PDB entry 5ZBX | X-ray diffraction, 2.58 A resolution | chains A and J of the 10 polymer chains in the assembly

# Chain A
Protein: Histone H3.1, Histone H3-like centromeric protein A
Organism: Homo sapiens
UniProt: chimeric construct of P68431, P49450: residues 0-74 from P68431 (H31_HUMAN) positions 1-75 (UniProt number = residue number + 1); residues 75-114 from P49450 positions 75-114 (same numbers); residues 115-137 from P68431 (H31_HUMAN) positions 114-136 (UniProt number = residue number - 1)
Sequence (141 residues; row label = number of the first residue in the row; numbers below 1 keep their minus sign (Gly-3 is residue -3)):
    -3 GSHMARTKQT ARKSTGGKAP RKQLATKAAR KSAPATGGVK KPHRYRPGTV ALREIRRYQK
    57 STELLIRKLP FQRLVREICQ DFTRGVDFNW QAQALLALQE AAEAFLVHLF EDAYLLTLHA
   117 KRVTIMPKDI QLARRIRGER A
Unresolved in the structure: -3 to 37, 80-82, 136-137
Differences from the reference sequence: expression tag (-3 to -1); engineered mutation Gln76 (Val in P49450), Asp77 (Lys in P49450)

# Chain J
Molecule: 146-nt DNA strand
Organism: Homo sapiens
Sequence (146 nucleotides; each row starts with the number of its first residue):
   147 ATCAATATCC ACCTGCAGAT TCTACCAAAA GTGTATTTGG AAACTGCTCC ATCAAAAGGC
   207 ATGTTCAGCT GAATTCAGCT GAACATGCCT TTTGATGGAG CAGTTTCCAA ATACACTTTT
   267 GGTAGAATCT GCAGGTGGAT ATTGAT
Metal / ion sites: Mn2+ site 1: DG185, DG186; Mn2+ site 2 near DG217 (its only coordinating residue here); Mn2+ site 3 near DG267 (its only coordinating residue here); Mn2+ site 4 near DG280 (its only coordinating residue here)

# Interface between chain A and chain J
Residue-residue contacts (26):
  His39(A) - DA153(J)  sugar contact
  Arg40(A) - DA228(J)  base contact
  Arg40(A) - DA229(J)  hydrogen bond to the base
  Arg40(A) - DC230(J)  hydrogen bond to the sugar
  Tyr41(A) - DA153(J)  hydrogen bond to the sugar
  Tyr41(A) - DT154(J)  sugar contact
  Tyr41(A) - DA229(J)  sugar contact
  Tyr41(A) - DC230(J)  hydrogen bond to the phosphate
  Arg42(A) - DA229(J)  phosphate contact
  Pro43(A) - DA228(J)  phosphate contact
  Pro43(A) - DA229(J)  sugar contact
  Gly44(A) - DA228(J)  hydrogen bond to the phosphate
  Gly44(A) - DA229(J)  hydrogen bond to the phosphate
  Thr45(A) - DA229(J)  hydrogen bond to the phosphate
  Val46(A) - DA229(J)  hydrogen bond to the phosphate
  Ala47(A) - DA229(J)  hydrogen bond to the phosphate
  Arg49(A) - DT154(J)  hydrogen bond to the phosphate
  Arg49(A) - DC155(J)  salt bridge to the phosphate
  Lys56(A) - DC156(J)  salt bridge to the phosphate
  Arg63(A) - DT237(J)  sugar contact
  Arg63(A) - DT238(J)  phosphate contact
  Lys64(A) - DT238(J)  hydrogen bond to the phosphate
  Leu65(A) - DT237(J)  phosphate contact
  Leu65(A) - DT238(J)  hydrogen bond to the phosphate
  Pro66(A) - DT237(J)  phosphate contact
  Arg69(A) - DT237(J)  salt bridge to the phosphate
Also at the interface, not in a pair above, chain A (18 interface residues in all): Asn85, Thr120
Also at the interface, not in a pair above, chain J (13 interface residues in all): DT152, DG227, DT236, DC247

# Overview
Chain A and chain J form an interface of 18 and 13 residues respectively; the contacts include 12 hydrogen
bonds and 3 salt bridges. Among the polar pairs are Arg40(A)-DA229(J), Arg40(A)-DC230(J) and
Tyr41(A)-DA153(J). DG185(J) and DG186(J) form the Mn2+ site 1.
Here chain A is Histone H3.1, Histone H3-like centromeric protein A and chain J is a 146-nt DNA strand, both
from Homo sapiens. Entry 5ZBX (The crystal structure of the nucleosome containing histone H3.1 CATD(V76Q,
K77D)) was determined by X-ray diffraction together with 5Z23 from the same study.
